Entry 9B04 (electron microscopy, 2.52 A resolution); this record covers chains D and H of the 8 polymer chains in the assembly.

Chain D (and H):
Name: Creatine kinase U-type, mitochondrial
Source organism: Homo sapiens
Notes: EC 2.7.3.2; chain H of this document is another copy of the same molecule, construct and numbering; everything in this record applies to it too
Reference sequence: P12532 (KCRU_HUMAN); residues 1-379 here correspond to UniProt positions 39-417 (UniProt number = residue number + 38)
Sequence (418 residues; row label = number of the first residue in the row; numbers below 1 keep their minus sign (Met-27 is residue -27)):
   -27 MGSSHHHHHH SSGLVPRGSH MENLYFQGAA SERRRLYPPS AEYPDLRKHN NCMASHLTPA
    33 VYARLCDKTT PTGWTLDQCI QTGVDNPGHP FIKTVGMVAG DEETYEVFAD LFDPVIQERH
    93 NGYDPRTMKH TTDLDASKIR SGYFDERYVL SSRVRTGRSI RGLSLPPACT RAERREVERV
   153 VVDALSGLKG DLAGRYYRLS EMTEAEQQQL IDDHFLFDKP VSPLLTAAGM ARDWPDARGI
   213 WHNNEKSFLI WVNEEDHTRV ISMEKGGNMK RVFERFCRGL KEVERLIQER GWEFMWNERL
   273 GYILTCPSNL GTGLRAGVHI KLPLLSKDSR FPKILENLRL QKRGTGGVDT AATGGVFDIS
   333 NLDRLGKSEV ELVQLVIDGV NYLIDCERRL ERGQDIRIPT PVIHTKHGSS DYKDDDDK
Unresolved in the structure: -27 to 2, 371-390
Construct notes: expression tag (-27 to 0, 380-390)
Swiss-Prot annotation at these positions:
  - region: Ala2 to Ala26 (Cardiolipin-binding)
  - binding site (ATP): Ser123 to Arg127, His186, Arg231, Arg287, Arg315 to Val320, Asp330
  - modified residue: Ser113 (Phosphoserine), Ser158 (Phosphoserine), Thr175 (Phosphothreonine), Ser194 (Phosphoserine), Thr317 (Phosphothreonine)
Residues lining bound ligands: ADP (adenosine-5'-diphosphate): Arg125, Arg127, His186, Trp223, Arg231, Met235, Arg287, Gly289, Val290, His291, Arg315, Gly318, Gly319, Val320, Asp330
From the paper describing this entry:
  - binding site for ADP: His186, His291
  - catalytic residues: Glu227 (citing earlier work)
  - mutagenesis - H61A, H61K, D321N: unchanged catalytic activity
  - mutagenesis - E226A, E227D, E227Q: decreased catalytic activity
  - mutagenesis - E227D, E227Q: unchanged binding to all substrates
  - mutagenesis - H61A, H61K, E227Q: decreased binding to pCr
  - mutagenesis - H61A, E227Q: decreased binding to ADP

Chain D / chain H interface:
Pairs across the interface (37):
  Tyr9(D) with Ala144(H), hydrophobic; Glu148(H), hydrogen bond
  Ala13(D) with Arg147(H), hydrogen bond (backbone-side chain)
  Glu14(D) with Thr142(H), hydrogen bond; Arg143(H), hydrogen bond (backbone-side chain); Ala144(H), hydrogen bond (side chain-backbone); Arg147(H)
  Tyr15(D) with Arg147(H), hydrogen bond (backbone-side chain)
  Pro16(D) with Arg143(H)
  Asp17(D) with Arg147(H); Asp208(H)
  Tyr34(D) with Arg143(H), hydrogen bond
  Asp49(D) with Arg143(H), salt bridge
  Gln53(D) with Arg204(H); Asp205(H), hydrogen bond
  Val56(D) with Asp205(H)
  Asp57(D) with Arg204(H); Asp205(H), hydrogen bond (side chain-backbone)
  Thr142(D) with Glu14(H), hydrogen bond
  Arg143(D) with Glu14(H), hydrogen bond (side chain-backbone); Pro16(H); Tyr34(H), hydrogen bond; Asp49(H), salt bridge
  Ala144(D) with Tyr9(H), hydrophobic; Glu14(H), hydrogen bond (backbone-side chain)
  Arg147(D) with Ala13(H), hydrogen bond (side chain-backbone); Glu14(H); Tyr15(H), hydrogen bond (side chain-backbone); Asp17(H)
  Glu148(D) with Tyr9(H), hydrogen bond
  Ala203(D) with Asp57(H)
  Arg204(D) with Gln53(H); Asp57(H)
  Asp205(D) with Gln53(H), hydrogen bond; Val56(H); Asp57(H), hydrogen bond (backbone-side chain)
  Asp208(D) with Asp17(H)
Interface residues without a listed pair, chain D (23 interface residues in all): Ile52, Leu135, Trp206
Interface residues without a listed pair, chain H (23 interface residues in all): Ile52, Leu135, Ala203, Trp206

In short:
The chain D/chain H interface involves 23 residues from each chain; the contacts include 18 hydrogen bonds and
2 salt bridges. Polar contacts include Asp49(D)-Arg143(H), Tyr9(D)-Glu148(H) and Ala13(D)-Arg147(H). Bound to
chain D: ADP. The paper reports the catalytic residue Glu227(D); E226A, E227D and E227Q of chain D reduce
catalytic activity; 6 substitutions were tested in all.
Both chains are Creatine kinase U-type, mitochondrial (Homo sapiens). Entry 9B04 (Cryo-EM structure of human
uMtCK1 in complex with ADP) was determined by electron microscopy (same publication as 9B05, 9B0T, 9B0U, 9B14
and 9B16).
